7CSI - chains A and B; structure by X-ray diffraction, 1.89 A resolution.

# Chain A (and B)
Protein: Aminoglycoside 2'-N-acetyltransferase
From: Mycolicibacterium smegmatis (strain ATCC 700084 / mc(2)155)
Notes: EC 2.3.1.-; chain B of this document is another copy of the same molecule, construct and numbering; everything in this record applies to it too
UniProtKB: P94968 (AAC2_MYCS2); residue numbers follow UniProt; this construct covers 1-210
Chain sequence (210 residues; numbered 1 to 210; the number before each row is that of its first residue):
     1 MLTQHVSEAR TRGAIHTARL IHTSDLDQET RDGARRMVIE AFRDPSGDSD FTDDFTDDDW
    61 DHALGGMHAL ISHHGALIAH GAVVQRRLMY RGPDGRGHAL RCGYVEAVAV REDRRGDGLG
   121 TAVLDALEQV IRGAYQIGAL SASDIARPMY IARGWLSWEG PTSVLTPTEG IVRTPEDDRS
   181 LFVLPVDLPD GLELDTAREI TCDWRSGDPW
Disordered / not traced: 1-14, 44-49 (chain B: 1-15, 44-53)
Ligand contacts:
  - coenzyme A (COA): Ala41, Phe42, Val108, Ala109, Val110, Arg115, Gly116, Asp117, Gly118, Leu119, Gly120, Thr121, Ser141, Ala142, Ser143, Ala146, Met149, Tyr150
  - Sisomicin (SIS; (1S,2S,3R,4S,6R)-4,6-diamino-3-{[(2S,3R)-3-amino-6-(aminomethyl)-3,4-dihydro-2H-pyran-2-yl]oxy}-2-hydroxycyclohexyl 3-deoxy-4-C-methyl-3-(methylamino)-beta-L-arabinopyranoside): Phe42, Asp54, Phe55, Asp59, Glu106, Ala107, Ser141, Ala142, Ser143, Asp144, Glu176, Asp177, Asp178, Arg179, Ser180, Asp208, Trp210
UniProt features mapped onto this chain:
  - binding site (substrate): Asp54, Glu106, Ala107, Ser141, Glu176, Asp177
  - binding site (CoA): Val108 to Val110, Arg115 to Gly120
Reported in the primary citation:
  - conformationally variable residues (side-chain flip): Arg179
  - binding site for Sisomicin: Asp54, Asp177, Trp210
  - catalytic residues: Ser143, Tyr150 (proposed by the authors, not directly observed)
  - mutagenesis - Y150A: decreased catalytic activity

# How chain A and chain B interact
Pairs across the interface (48; chain A residue first):
  His22(A) - Met67(B)
  His22(A) - Val130(B)
  His22(A) - Ala134(B)
  His22(A) - Tyr135(B)
  Thr23(A) - Gly133(B)
  Thr23(A) - Ala134(B)
  Ser24(A) - Val130(B)
  Ser24(A) - Gly133(B)
  Ser24(A) - Ala134(B)
  Arg31(A) - Gly133(B)  hydrogen bond (side chain-backbone)
  Asp61(A) - Arg101(B)  salt bridge
  Leu64(A) - Gln85(B)
  Leu64(A) - Arg101(B)
  Gly65(A) - Gln85(B)
  Gly65(A) - Ala134(B)
  Gly65(A) - Tyr135(B)  hydrogen bond (backbone-side chain)
  Met67(A) - His22(B)
  Val84(A) - Gln85(B)
  Gln85(A) - Leu64(B)  hydrogen bond (side chain-backbone)
  Gln85(A) - Gly65(B)
  Gln85(A) - Gly66(B)
  Gln85(A) - Gln85(B)
  Arg87(A) - Trp204(B)
  Arg87(A) - Arg205(B)
  Ala99(A) - Trp204(B)
  Arg101(A) - Asp61(B)  salt bridge
  Arg101(A) - Leu64(B)
  Val130(A) - His22(B)
  Val130(A) - Ser24(B)
  Gly133(A) - Thr23(B)
  Gly133(A) - Ser24(B)
  Gly133(A) - Arg31(B)  hydrogen bond (backbone-side chain)
  Ala134(A) - His22(B)
  Ala134(A) - Thr23(B)
  Ala134(A) - Ser24(B)
  Tyr135(A) - His22(B)
  Tyr135(A) - Gly65(B)  hydrogen bond (side chain-backbone)
  Leu165(A) - Leu165(B)
  Leu165(A) - Thr166(B)
  Leu165(A) - Pro167(B)  hydrophobic
  Thr166(A) - Leu165(B)
  Pro167(A) - Leu165(B)  hydrophobic
  Pro167(A) - Ile171(B)
  Thr168(A) - Arg91(B)
  Ile171(A) - Pro167(B)
  Trp204(A) - Arg87(B)
  Trp204(A) - Ala99(B)
  Arg205(A) - Arg87(B)
Other interface residues (no listed pair), chain A (29 interface residues in all): Asp25, His62, Gly66, Met89, Gln129
Other interface residues (no listed pair), chain B (28 interface residues in all): His62, Val84, Met89, Gln129

# Summary
29 residues of chain A and 28 residues of chain B are in contact; the contacts include 5 hydrogen bonds and 2
salt bridges. Among the polar pairs are Asp61(A)-Arg101(B), Arg31(A)-Gly133(B) and Gly65(A)-Tyr135(B). Ligands
of chain A: Sisomicin and coenzyme A. The paper reports catalytic residues Ser143(A) and Tyr150(A); Y150A of
chain A reduces catalytic activity.
Both chains are Aminoglycoside 2'-N-acetyltransferase (Mycolicibacterium smegmatis (strain ATCC 700084 /
mc(2)155)). Entry 7CSI (Aminoglycoside 2'-N-acetyltransferase from Mycolicibacterium smegmatis-Complex with
Coenzyme A and Sisomicin) was determined by X-ray diffraction, deposited together with 7CRM, 7CS0, 7CS1 and
7CSJ.
